8QV2 - chains C and a of the 90 polymer chains in the assembly; structure by electron microscopy, 9.20 A resolution (very low resolution: no residue pairs are listed; an interface is given only as per-side residue counts).

# Chain C
Protein: Spindle pole body component
Source organism: Saccharomyces cerevisiae
Reference sequence: A0A8H4C290 (A0A8H4C290_YEASX); numbering as in UniProt (aligned over 1-823)
Chain sequence (823 residues; numbered 1 to 823; the number before each row is that of its first residue):
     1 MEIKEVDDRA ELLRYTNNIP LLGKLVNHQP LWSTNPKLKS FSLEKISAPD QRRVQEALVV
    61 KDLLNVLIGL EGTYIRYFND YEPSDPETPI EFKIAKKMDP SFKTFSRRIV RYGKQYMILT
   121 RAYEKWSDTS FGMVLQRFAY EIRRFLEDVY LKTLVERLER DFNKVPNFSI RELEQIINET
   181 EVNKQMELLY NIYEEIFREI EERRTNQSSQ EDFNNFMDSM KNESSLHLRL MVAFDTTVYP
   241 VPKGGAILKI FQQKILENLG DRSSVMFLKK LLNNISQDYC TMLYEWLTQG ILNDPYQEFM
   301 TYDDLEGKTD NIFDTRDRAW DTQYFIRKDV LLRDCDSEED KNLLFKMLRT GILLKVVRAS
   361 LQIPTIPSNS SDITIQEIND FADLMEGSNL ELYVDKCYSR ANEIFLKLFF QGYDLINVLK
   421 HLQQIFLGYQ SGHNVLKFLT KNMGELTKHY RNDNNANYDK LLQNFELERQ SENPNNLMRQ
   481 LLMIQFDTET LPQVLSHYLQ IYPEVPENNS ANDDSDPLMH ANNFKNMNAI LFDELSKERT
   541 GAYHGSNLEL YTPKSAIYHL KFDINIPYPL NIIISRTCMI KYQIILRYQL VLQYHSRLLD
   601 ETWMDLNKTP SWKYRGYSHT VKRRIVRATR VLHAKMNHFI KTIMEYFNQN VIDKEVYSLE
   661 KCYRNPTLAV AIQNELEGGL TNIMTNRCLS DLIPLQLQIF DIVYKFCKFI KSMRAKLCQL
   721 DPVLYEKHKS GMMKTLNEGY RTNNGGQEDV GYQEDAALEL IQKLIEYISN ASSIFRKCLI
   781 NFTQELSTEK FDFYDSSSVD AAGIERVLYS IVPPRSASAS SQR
Not modelled in the structure: 209-224, 307-317, 501-555, 723-750, 790-800, 815-823

# Chain a
Protein: Tubulin gamma chain
Source organism: Saccharomyces cerevisiae
Reference sequence: A0A8H4BZN3 (A0A8H4BZN3_YEASX); numbering as in UniProt (aligned over 1-473)
Chain sequence (473 residues; row label = number of the first residue in the row):
     1 MGGEIITLQA GQCGNHVGKF LWSQLAKEHA IGTDGLSQLP DSSTERDDDT KPFFRENSRN
    61 KFTPRAIMMD SEPSVIADVE NTFRGFFDPR NTWVASDGAS AGNSWANGYD IGTRNQDDIL
   121 NKIDKEIDST DNFEGFQLLH SVAGGTGSGL GSNLLEALCD RYPKKILTTY SVFPARSSEV
   181 VVQSYNTILA LRRLIEDSDA TVVFDNASLL NISGKVFRNP NIDLQHTNQL ISTIISSVTN
   241 SIRFPSYMYS SMSSIYSTLI PSPELHFLSP SFTPFTSDYI HDDIAHKGHS SYDVMLDLLD
   301 PSNSLVSTAM NNPTYFNVYN TIIGNVEPRQ ISRAMTKLQQ RIKFPSWSSS AMHVNIGRRS
   361 PYLPLQPNEN EVSGMMLSNM STVVNVFENA CNTFDKVFAK GAFLNNYNVG DLFQSMQNVQ
   421 DEFAESREVV QSLMEDYVAA EQDSYLDDVL VDDENMVGEL EEDLDADGDH KLV
Not modelled in the structure: 1-2, 279-282, 447-473
Residues lining bound ligands: GDP (guanosine-5'-diphosphate): Gly-11, Gln-12, Cys-13, Val-17, Ala-101, Gly-102, Ser-141, Ala-143, Gly-144, Gly-147, Val-172, Gln-183, Leu-224, Gln-225, Thr-227, Asn-228, Ile-231
From the paper describing this entry:
  - mutagenesis - D421R/E425R/E428R: decreased growth in response to 36  degC

# Chain C / chain a interface
At this resolution (9 A) residue pairs are not listed: 39 residues of chain C and 46 of chain a lie at the interface.

# Summary
The interface between chain C and chain a involves 39 residues on one side and 46 on the other. Chain a binds
GDP. From the paper: D421R/E425R/E428R of chain a reduce growth in response to 36  degC.
Chain C is Spindle pole body component and chain a is Tubulin gamma chain, both from Saccharomyces cerevisiae;
the structure, Structure of the native y-Tubulin Ring Complex (yTuRC) capping microtubule minus ends at the
spindle pole ..., was determined by electron microscopy (same publication as 8QV0, 8QV3 and 8QRY).
